Entry 7XGL (X-ray diffraction, 2.11 A resolution); this record covers chains A and B.

Chain A (and B):
Protein: Quinolinate Phosphoribosyl Transferase
Organism: Streptomyces pyridomyceticus
Notes: chain B of this document is another copy of the same molecule, construct and numbering; everything in this record applies to it too
Amino-acid sequence (308 residues; numbered 1 to 308; the number before each row is that of its first residue):
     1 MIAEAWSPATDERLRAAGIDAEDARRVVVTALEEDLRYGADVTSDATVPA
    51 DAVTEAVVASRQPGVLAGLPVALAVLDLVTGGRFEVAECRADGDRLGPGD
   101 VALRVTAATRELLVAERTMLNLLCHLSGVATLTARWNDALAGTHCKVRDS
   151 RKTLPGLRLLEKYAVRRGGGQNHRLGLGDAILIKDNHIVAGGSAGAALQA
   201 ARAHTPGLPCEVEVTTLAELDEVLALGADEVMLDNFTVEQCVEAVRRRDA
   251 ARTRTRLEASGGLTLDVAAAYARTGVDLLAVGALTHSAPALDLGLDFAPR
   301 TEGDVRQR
Not modelled in the structure: 1-2, 300-308 (chain B: 1-3, 298-308)
Ligand contacts:
  - hexanedioic acid (0L1): E116, R117, L120
  - tris-hydroxymethyl-methyl-ammonium (144): H125, L154, T285, H286, S287, A288, P289

Chain A / chain B interface:
Pairs across the interface (104):
  R26(A) - T30(B)
  V27(A) - P155(B)  hydrophobic
  T30(A) - R26(B)
  T30(A) - G156(B)
  E34(A) - P155(B)
  E34(A) - G156(B)  hydrogen bond (side chain-backbone)
  E34(A) - L157(B)  hydrogen bond (side chain-backbone)
  E34(A) - R158(B)  hydrogen bond (side chain-backbone)
  E34(A) - L175(B)
  D35(A) - R151(B)  salt bridge
  D35(A) - R158(B)  salt bridge
  D35(A) - G176(B)
  D35(A) - L177(B)  hydrogen bond (backbone-backbone)
  R37(A) - L159(B)
  Y38(A) - L159(B)
  Y38(A) - L175(B)
  Y38(A) - G176(B)
  G39(A) - G178(B)
  A40(A) - G178(B)
  D41(A) - L177(B)
  V42(A) - L177(B)
  V42(A) - G178(B)
  T43(A) - R174(B)
  T43(A) - A180(B)
  T43(A) - I181(B)
  T43(A) - L182(B)  hydrogen bond (side chain-backbone)
  T43(A) - I183(B)
  T43(A) - H187(B)
  S44(A) - H187(B)  hydrogen bond
  A46(A) - A200(B)
  A46(A) - H204(B)
  T47(A) - H187(B)
  T47(A) - A197(B)
  L113(A) - N186(B)
  L113(A) - H187(B)
  E116(A) - N186(B)  hydrogen bond
  R117(A) - R151(B)
  R117(A) - K152(B)
  N121(A) - R151(B)  hydrogen bond (side chain-backbone)
  N121(A) - K152(B)
  N121(A) - T153(B)  hydrogen bond (side chain-backbone)
  L122(A) - P155(B)  hydrophobic
  H125(A) - L154(B)
  R151(A) - D35(B)  salt bridge
  R151(A) - R117(B)
  R151(A) - N121(B)  hydrogen bond (backbone-side chain)
  K152(A) - R117(B)
  K152(A) - N121(B)
  T153(A) - N121(B)  hydrogen bond (backbone-side chain)
  L154(A) - H125(B)
  L154(A) - L154(B)  hydrophobic
  P155(A) - E34(B)
  P155(A) - L122(B)  hydrophobic
  P155(A) - L157(B)
  G156(A) - T30(B)
  G156(A) - E34(B)  hydrogen bond (backbone-side chain)
  L157(A) - E34(B)  hydrogen bond (backbone-side chain)
  L157(A) - P155(B)
  R158(A) - E34(B)  hydrogen bond (backbone-side chain)
  R158(A) - D35(B)  salt bridge
  L159(A) - R37(B)
  L159(A) - Y38(B)
  L175(A) - E34(B)
  L175(A) - Y38(B)
  G176(A) - D35(B)
  G176(A) - Y38(B)
  L177(A) - D35(B)  hydrogen bond (backbone-backbone)
  L177(A) - A40(B)
  L177(A) - V42(B)
  G178(A) - Y38(B)
  G178(A) - G39(B)
  G178(A) - A40(B)
  D179(A) - Y38(B)
  I181(A) - V42(B)  hydrophobic
  I181(A) - T43(B)
  L182(A) - T43(B)  hydrogen bond (backbone-side chain)
  I183(A) - T43(B)
  N186(A) - L113(B)
  N186(A) - F297(B)
  H187(A) - T43(B)
  H187(A) - S44(B)  hydrogen bond
  H187(A) - T47(B)
  A190(A) - T47(B)
  A190(A) - V48(B)  hydrophobic
  G191(A) - T47(B)
  A197(A) - T47(B)
  A200(A) - A46(B)
  A201(A) - A46(B)  hydrophobic
  H204(A) - V42(B)
  H204(A) - D45(B)
  H204(A) - A46(B)
  T205(A) - V42(B)
  L208(A) - V42(B)  hydrophobic
  H286(A) - A290(B)
  S287(A) - P289(B)
  S287(A) - A290(B)  hydrogen bond (side chain-backbone)
  P289(A) - S287(B)
  A290(A) - H286(B)
  A290(A) - S287(B)  hydrogen bond (backbone-side chain)
  L295(A) - N186(B)  hydrogen bond (backbone-side chain)
  D296(A) - N186(B)
  F297(A) - N186(B)  hydrogen bond (backbone-side chain)
  F297(A) - V189(B)  hydrophobic
  A298(A) - V189(B)
Other interface residues (no listed pair), chain A (66 interface residues in all): A31, L36, D45, V48, T109, V114, R174, A180, A288, P299
Other interface residues (no listed pair), chain B (60 interface residues in all): D20, V27, A31, D41, P49, V114, D179, A190, A201, L208, A288

In short:
66 residues of chain A and 60 residues of chain B are in contact, with 21 hydrogen bonds and 4 salt bridges.
Polar pairs include D35(A)-R151(B), D35(A)-R158(B) and E34(A)-G156(B). Bound to chain A: hexanedioic acid and
tris-hydroxymethyl-methyl-ammonium.
Chain A and chain B are both Quinolinate Phosphoribosyl Transferase (Streptomyces pyridomyceticus); the
structure, Quinolinate Phosphoribosyl Transferase (QAPRTase) from Streptomyces pyridomyceticus NRRL B-2517 in
Apo form, was determined by X-ray diffraction, deposited together with 7XGM.
